7MKO - chains D and R of the 8 polymer chains in the assembly; structure by electron microscopy, 3.15 A resolution.

# Chain D
Name: DNA-directed RNA polymerase subunit beta'
Organism: Escherichia coli (strain K12)
Notes: EC 2.7.7.6
Reference sequence: A0A6D2WUT6 (A0A6D2WUT6_ECOLI); numbering as in UniProt (aligned over 14-1376)
Sequence (1363 residues; each row starts with the number of its first residue):
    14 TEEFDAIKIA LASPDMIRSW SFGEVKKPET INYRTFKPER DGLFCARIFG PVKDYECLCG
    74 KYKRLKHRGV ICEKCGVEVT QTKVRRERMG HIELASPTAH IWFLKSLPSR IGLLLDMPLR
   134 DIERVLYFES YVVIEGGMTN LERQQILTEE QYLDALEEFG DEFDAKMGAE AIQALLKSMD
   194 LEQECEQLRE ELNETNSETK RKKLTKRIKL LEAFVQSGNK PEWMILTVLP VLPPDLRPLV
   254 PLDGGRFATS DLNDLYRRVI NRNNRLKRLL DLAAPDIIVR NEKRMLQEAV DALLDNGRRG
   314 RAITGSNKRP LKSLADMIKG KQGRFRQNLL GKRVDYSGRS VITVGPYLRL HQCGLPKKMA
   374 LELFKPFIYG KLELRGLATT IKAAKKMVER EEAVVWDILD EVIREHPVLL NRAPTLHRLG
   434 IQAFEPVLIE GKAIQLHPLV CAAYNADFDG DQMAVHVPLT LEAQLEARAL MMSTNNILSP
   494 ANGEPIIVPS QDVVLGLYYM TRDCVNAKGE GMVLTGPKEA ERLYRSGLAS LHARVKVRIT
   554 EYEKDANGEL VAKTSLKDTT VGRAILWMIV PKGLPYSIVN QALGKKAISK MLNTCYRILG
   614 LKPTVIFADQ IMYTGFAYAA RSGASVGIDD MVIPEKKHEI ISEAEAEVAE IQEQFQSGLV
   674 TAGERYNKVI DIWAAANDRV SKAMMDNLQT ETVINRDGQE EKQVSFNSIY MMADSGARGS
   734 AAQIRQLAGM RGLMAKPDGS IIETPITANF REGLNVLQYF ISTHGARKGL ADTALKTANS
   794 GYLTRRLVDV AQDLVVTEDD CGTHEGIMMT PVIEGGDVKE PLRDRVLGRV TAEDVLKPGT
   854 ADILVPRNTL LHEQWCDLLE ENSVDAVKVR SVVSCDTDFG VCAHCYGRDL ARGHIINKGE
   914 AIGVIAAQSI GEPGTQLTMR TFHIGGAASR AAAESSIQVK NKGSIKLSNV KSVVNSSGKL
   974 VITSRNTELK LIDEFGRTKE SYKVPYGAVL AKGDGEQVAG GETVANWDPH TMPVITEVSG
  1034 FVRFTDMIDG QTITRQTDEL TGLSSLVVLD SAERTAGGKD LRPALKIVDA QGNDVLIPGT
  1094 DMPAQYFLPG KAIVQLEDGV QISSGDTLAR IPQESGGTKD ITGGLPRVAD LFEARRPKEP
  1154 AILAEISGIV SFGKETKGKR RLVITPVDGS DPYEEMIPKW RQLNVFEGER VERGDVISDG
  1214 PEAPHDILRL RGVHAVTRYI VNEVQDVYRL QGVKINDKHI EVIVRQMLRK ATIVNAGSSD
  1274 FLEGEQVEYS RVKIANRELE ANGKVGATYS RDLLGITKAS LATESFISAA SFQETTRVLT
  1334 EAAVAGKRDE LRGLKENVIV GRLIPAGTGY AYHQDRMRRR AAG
Disordered / not traced: 936-945, 1126-1134
Ion coordination: Zn2+ site 1: Cys70, Cys72, Cys85, Cys88; Mg2+: Asp462, Asp464 (shared with A20(R) of chain R); Zn2+ site 2: Cys814, Cys888, Cys895, Cys898
Residues lining bound ligands: CMPcPP (2TM; 5'-O-[(S)-hydroxy{[(S)-hydroxy(phosphonooxy)phosphoryl]methyl}phosphoryl]cytidine): Arg425, Pro427, Asn458, Asp460, Arg731, Gln929, Met932, Arg933, Phe935

# Chain R
Molecule: 11-nt RNA strand
Organism: Escherichia coli K-12
Sequence (11 nucleotides; each row starts with the number of its first residue):
    10 GCGGAGAGGU A
Ion coordination: Mg2+: A20 (shared with Asp462(D), Asp464(D) of chain D)

# How chain D and chain R interact
Residue-residue contacts (8; chain D residue first):
  Val253(D) with C11(R), base contact
  Leu255(D) with G10(R), base contact; C11(R), base contact
  Ala261(D) with C11(R), base contact
  Arg425(D) with A20(R), hydrogen bond to the sugar
  Asp462(D) with A20(R), phosphate contact
  Gly463(D) with A20(R), sugar contact
  Asp464(D) with A20(R), hydrogen bond to the sugar
Interface residues without a listed pair, chain D (14 interface residues in all): Pro251, Asp256, Asn320, Arg322, Lys325, Ala426, Pro427
Interface residues without a listed pair, chain R (7 interface residues in all): G12, G13, A14, U19

# Summary
Chain D and chain R form an interface of 14 and 7 residues respectively; the contacts include 2 hydrogen
bonds. Polar contacts include Arg425(D)-A20(R) and Asp464(D)-A20(R). Chain D binds CMPcPP. Cys70(D), Cys72(D),
Cys85(D) and Cys88(D) coordinate Zn2+ site 1.
Here chain D is DNA-directed RNA polymerase subunit beta' (Escherichia coli (strain K12)) and chain R is an
11-nt RNA strand (Escherichia coli K-12). Entry 7MKO (Escherichia coli RNA polymerase elongation complex) was
determined by electron microscopy (same publication as 7MKP, 7MKN and 7MKQ).
